4ZB2 - chain A; structure by X-ray diffraction, 2.00 A resolution.

# Chain A
Protein: Xylose isomerase
Organism: Streptomyces rubiginosus
Notes: EC 5.3.1.5
Reference sequence: P24300 (XYLA_STRRU); numbering as in UniProt (aligned over 1-388)
Sequence (388 residues; each row starts with the number of its first residue):
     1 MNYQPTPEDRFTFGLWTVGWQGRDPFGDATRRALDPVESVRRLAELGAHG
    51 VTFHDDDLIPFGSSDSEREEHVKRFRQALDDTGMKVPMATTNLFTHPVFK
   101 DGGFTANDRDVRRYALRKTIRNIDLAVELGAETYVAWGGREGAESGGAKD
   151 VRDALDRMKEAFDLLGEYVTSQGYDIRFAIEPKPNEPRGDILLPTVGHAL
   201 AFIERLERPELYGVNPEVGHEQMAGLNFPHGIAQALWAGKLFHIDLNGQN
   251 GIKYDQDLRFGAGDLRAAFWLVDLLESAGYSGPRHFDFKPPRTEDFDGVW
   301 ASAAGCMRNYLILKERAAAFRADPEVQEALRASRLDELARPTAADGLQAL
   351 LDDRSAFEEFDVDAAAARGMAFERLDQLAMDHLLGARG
Not modelled in the structure: 1
Swiss-Prot annotation at these positions:
  - active site: His54, Asp57
  - binding site (Mg(2+)): Glu181, Glu217, His220, Asp245, Asp255, Asp257, Asp287
Ion coordination: Mn2+ site 1: Glu181, Glu217, Asp245, Asp287 (together with alpha-D-glucopyranose); Mn2+ site 2: Glu217, His220, Asp255, Asp257
Residues lining bound ligands:
  - beta-D-fructofuranose (FRU): Asp150, Arg152, Asp153, Asp156, Ala339
  - alpha-D-glucopyranose (GLC): Trp16, Phe26, His54, Thr90, Phe94, Val135, Trp137, Glu181, Glu217, His220, Asp245, Asp287

# In short
Chain A binds alpha-D-glucopyranose and beta-D-fructofuranose. Glu181, Glu217, Asp245 and Asp287 form the Mn2+
site 1. Glu217, His220, Asp255 and Asp257 coordinate Mn2+ site 2. From UniProt: active-site residues His54 and
Asp57 and 7 Mg2+-binding residues.
Chain A is Xylose isomerase (Streptomyces rubiginosus); the structure, A native form of glucose isomerase
collected at room temperature, was determined by X-ray diffraction, deposited together with 4ZB0, 4ZB5 and
4ZBC.
